8CQK - chains F and K of the 12 polymer chains in the assembly; structure by X-ray diffraction, 2.62 A resolution.

# Chain F
Protein: von Hippel-Lindau disease tumor suppressor
Organism: Homo sapiens
UniProtKB: P40337 (VHL_HUMAN); residues 54-213 here = UniProt positions 54-213
Sequence (162 residues; row label = number of the first residue in the row):
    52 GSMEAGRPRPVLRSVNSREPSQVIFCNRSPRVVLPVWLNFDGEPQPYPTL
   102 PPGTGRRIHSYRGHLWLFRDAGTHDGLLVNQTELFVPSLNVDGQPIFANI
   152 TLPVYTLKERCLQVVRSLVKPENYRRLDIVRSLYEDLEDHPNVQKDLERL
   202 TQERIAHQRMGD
Unresolved in the structure: 52-61, 204-213
Differences from the reference sequence: expression tag (52-53)
Modified positions: Cys-77 (S-(dimethylarsenic)cysteine; CAS)
Swiss-Prot annotation at these positions:
  - region: Thr-157 to Val-166 (Interaction with Elongin BC complex)
  - natural variant: Leu-63 (L63P: In PCC), Arg-64 (R64P: In PCC), Ser-65 (S65A: In PCC; S65L: In VHLD; S65W: In VHLD), Val-66 to Gln-73 (deletion: In VHLD), Ser-68 (S68W: In PCC and VHLD), Glu-70 (E70K: In VHLD), Val-74 (V74G: In VHLD), Ile-75 (deletion: In VHLD), Phe-76 (F76I: In VHLD; F76L: In VHLD; F76S: In VHLD; deletion: In VHLD), Asn-78 (N78H: In VHLD; N78S: In VHLD; N78T: In VHLD), Arg-79 (R79P: In VHLD), Ser-80 (S80I: In VHLD; S80N: In PCC and VHLD; S80R: In VHLD), 64 further natural variant entries in UniProt
  - mutagenesis: Tyr-98 (Y98N: No interaction with HIF1A. No HIF1A degradation)
Residues lining bound ligands: VYQ ((2S,4R)-1-[(2S)-2-[(1-fluoranylcyclopropyl)carbonylamino]-3,3-dimethyl-butanoyl]-N-[(1S)-1-[2-methyl-4-(4-methyl-1,3-thiazol-5-yl)phenyl]ethyl]-4-oxidanyl-pyrrolidine-2-carboxamide): Asn-67, Arg-69, Phe-76, Pro-86, Trp-88, Phe-91, Tyr-98, Pro-99, Leu-101, Arg-107, Ile-109, His-110, Ser-111, Tyr-112, His-115, Trp-117

# Chain K
Protein: Elongin-C
Organism: Homo sapiens
UniProtKB: Q15369 (ELOC_HUMAN); numbering as in UniProt (aligned over 17-112)
Sequence (97 residues; row label = number of the first residue in the row):
    16 MMYVKLISSDGHEFIVKREHALTSGTIKAMLSGPGQFAENETNEVNFREI
    66 PSHVLSKVCMYFTYKVRYTNSSTEIPEFPIAPEIALELLMAANFLDC
Unresolved in the structure: 48-57
Differences from the reference sequence: initiating methionine (16)

# How chain F and chain K interact
Contacting residue pairs - 15 pairs, chain F then chain K:
  Ile-75(F) / Thr-41(K)
  Ile-75(F) / Ala-44(K)  hydrophobic
  Cys-77(F) / Met-45(K)
  Pro-103(F) / Arg-63(K)
  Gly-104(F) / Arg-63(K)
  Thr-105(F) / Glu-64(K)
  Gly-106(F) / Phe-109(K)
  Arg-107(F) / Glu-64(K)  salt bridge
  Arg-107(F) / Phe-109(K)
  Arg-108(F) / Gly-40(K)
  Arg-108(F) / Thr-41(K)  hydrogen bond
  Arg-108(F) / Phe-109(K)  hydrogen bond (backbone-backbone)
  Arg-108(F) / Asp-111(K)
  Phe-148(F) / Ala-44(K)
  Phe-148(F) / Met-45(K)  hydrophobic
Also at the interface, not in a pair above, chain F (12 interface residues in all): Arg-79, His-110, Pro-146
Also at the interface, not in a pair above, chain K (11 interface residues in all): Val-60, Asn-61, Leu-110

# In short
12 residues of chain F and 11 residues of chain K are in contact, with 2 hydrogen bonds and 1 salt bridge.
Polar pairs include Arg-107(F)/Glu-64(K), Arg-108(F)/Thr-41(K) and Arg-108(F)/Phe-109(K). Ligands of chain F:
compound VYQ. UniProt lists one mutagenesis site on chain F.
Chain F is von Hippel-Lindau disease tumor suppressor and chain K is Elongin-C, both from Homo sapiens; the
structure, pVHL:EloB:EloC in complex with
(2S,4R)-1-((S)-2-(1-Fluorocyclopropane-1-carboxamido)-3,3-dimethylbutanoyl)-4-hydroxy-N-((S)-1-(2-methyl-4-(4-methylthiazol-5-yl)phenyl)ethyl)pyrrolidine-2-carboxamide
(Compound 30), was determined by X-ray diffraction (same publication as 8CQE and 8CQL).
